Entry 9BJZ (electron microscopy, 2.83 A resolution); this record covers chains B and C of the 4 polymer chains in the assembly.

== Chain B ==
Protein: DET1 homolog
Organism: Homo sapiens
UniProtKB: Q7L5Y6 (DET1_HUMAN); numbering as in UniProt (aligned over 2-550)
Chain sequence (589 residues; each row starts with the number of its first residue; numbers below 1 keep their minus sign (Met-38 is residue -38)):
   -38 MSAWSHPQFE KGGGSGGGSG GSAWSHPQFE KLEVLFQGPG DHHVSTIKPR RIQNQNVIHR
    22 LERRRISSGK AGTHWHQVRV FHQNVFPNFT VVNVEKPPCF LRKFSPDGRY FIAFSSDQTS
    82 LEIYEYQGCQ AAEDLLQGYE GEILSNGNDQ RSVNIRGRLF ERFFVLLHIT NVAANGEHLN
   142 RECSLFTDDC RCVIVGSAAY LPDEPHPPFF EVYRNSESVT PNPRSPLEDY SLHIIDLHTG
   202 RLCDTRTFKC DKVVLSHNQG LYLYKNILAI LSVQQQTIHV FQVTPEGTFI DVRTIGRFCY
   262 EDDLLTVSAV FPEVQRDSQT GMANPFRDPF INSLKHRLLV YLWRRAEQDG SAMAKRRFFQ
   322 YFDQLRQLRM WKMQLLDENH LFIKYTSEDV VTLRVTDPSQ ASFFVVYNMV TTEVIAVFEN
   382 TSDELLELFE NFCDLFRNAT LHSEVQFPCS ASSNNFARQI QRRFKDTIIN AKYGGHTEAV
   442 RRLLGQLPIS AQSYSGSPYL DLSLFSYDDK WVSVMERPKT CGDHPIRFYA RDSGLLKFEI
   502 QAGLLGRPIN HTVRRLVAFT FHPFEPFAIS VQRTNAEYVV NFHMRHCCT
Unresolved in the structure: -38 to 11, 275-286, 432-435, 475-480, 507-515
Sequence notes: initiating methionine (-38); expression tag (-37 to 1)

== Chain C ==
Protein: DET1- and DDB1-associated protein 1
Organism: Homo sapiens
UniProtKB: Q9BW61 (DDA1_HUMAN); residue numbers follow UniProt; this construct covers 1-102
Chain sequence (102 residues; row label = number of the first residue in the row):
     1 MADFLKGLPV YNKSNFSRFH ADSVCKASNR RPSVYLPTRE YPSEQIIVTE KTNILLRYLH
    61 QQWDKKNAAK KRDQEQVELE GESSAPPRKV ARTDSPDMHE DT
Unresolved in the structure: 1-2, 18-41, 70-102
Curated features (UniProtKB/Swiss-Prot):
  - modified residue: Ala2 (N-acetylalanine), Ser33 (Phosphoserine), Ser95 (Phosphoserine)

== How chain B and chain C interact ==
Pairs across the interface (19; chain B residue first):
  Tyr302(B) with Trp63(C)
  Gln309(B) with Ala69(C)
  Asp338(B) with Leu56(C)
  His341(B) with Leu56(C); His60(C)
  Glu374(B) with Trp63(C)
  Val375(B) with Trp63(C)
  Ile376(B) with Leu59(C), hydrophobic; His60(C); Trp63(C)
  Phe379(B) with Leu59(C), hydrophobic
  Leu389(B) with Leu55(C), hydrophobic; Tyr58(C), hydrophobic; Leu59(C), hydrophobic
  Phe393(B) with Ile54(C), hydrophobic; Leu55(C), hydrophobic
  Leu396(B) with Asn53(C); Leu55(C), hydrophobic
  Phe397(B) with Leu55(C), hydrophobic
Also at the interface, not in a pair above, chain B (15 interface residues in all): Leu337, Val367, Ala377
Also at the interface, not in a pair above, chain C (10 interface residues in all): Lys66

== Overview ==
15 residues of chain B and 10 residues of chain C are in contact.
Here chain B is DET1 homolog and chain C is DET1- and DDB1-associated protein 1, both from Homo sapiens. Entry
9BJZ (Structure of the human DDD-Ube2e2 complex) was determined by electron microscopy.
